8WUC - chains A and G of the 28 polymer chains in the assembly; structure by electron microscopy, 2.50 A resolution.

== Chain A (and G) ==
Name: Chaperonin GroEL
From: Hydrogenophilus thermoluteolus
Notes: EC 5.6.1.7; chain G of this document is another copy of the same molecule, construct and numbering; everything in this record applies to it too
Reference sequence: A0A2Z6DW38 (A0A2Z6DW38_HYDTE); residues 2-529 here = UniProt positions 2-529
Sequence (528 residues; numbered 2 to 529; the number before each row is that of its first residue):
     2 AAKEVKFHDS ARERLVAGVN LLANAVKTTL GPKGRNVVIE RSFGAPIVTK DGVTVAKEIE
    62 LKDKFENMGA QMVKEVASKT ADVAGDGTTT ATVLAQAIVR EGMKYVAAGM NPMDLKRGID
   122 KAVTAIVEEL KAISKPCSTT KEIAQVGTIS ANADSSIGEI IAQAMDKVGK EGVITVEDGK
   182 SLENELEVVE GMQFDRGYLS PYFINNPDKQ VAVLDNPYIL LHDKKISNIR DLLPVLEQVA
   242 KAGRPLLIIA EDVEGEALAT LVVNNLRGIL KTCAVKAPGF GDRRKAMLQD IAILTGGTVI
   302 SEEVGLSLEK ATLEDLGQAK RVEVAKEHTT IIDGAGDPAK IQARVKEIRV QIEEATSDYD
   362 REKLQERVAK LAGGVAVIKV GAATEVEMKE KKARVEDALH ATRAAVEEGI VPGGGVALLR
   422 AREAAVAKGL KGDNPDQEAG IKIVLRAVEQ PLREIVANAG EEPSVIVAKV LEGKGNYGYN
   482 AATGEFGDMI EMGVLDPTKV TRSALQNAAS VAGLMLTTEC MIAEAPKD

== Interface between chain A and chain G ==
Contacting residue pairs (71; chain A residue first):
  Ala2(A) with Glu61(G)
  Ala3(A) with Glu61(G); Lys63(G)
  Lys4(A) with Glu59(G); Glu61(G), hydrogen bond (backbone-backbone)
  Val6(A) with Leu22(G), hydrophobic
  Phe8(A) with Asn25(G); Ala26(G), hydrophobic
  Arg13(A) with Arg36(G)
  Lys65(A) with Glu41(G)
  Asn68(A) with Glu41(G)
  Met69(A) with Val39(G); Glu41(G); Pro47(G)
  Gln72(A) with Pro47(G)
  Met73(A) with Val39(G), hydrophobic; Val49(G), hydrophobic
  Glu76(A) with Thr385(G); Glu386(G); Val387(G)
  Lys80(A) with Ala384(G), hydrogen bond (side chain-backbone); Thr385(G)
  Asn112(A) with Lys34(G)
  Pro113(A) with Arg36(G)
  Met114(A) with Gly35(G); Asn153(G)
  Asp115(A) with Lys34(G), salt bridge
  Arg118(A) with Asn153(G)
  Gln290(A) with Tyr203(G)
  Glu303(A) with Ala260(G)
  Glu304(A) with Ala260(G); Val263(G)
  Val305(A) with Val263(G); Val264(G); Leu267(G), hydrophobic
  Glu348(A) with Pro208(G); Gln211(G), hydrogen bond
  Gln507(A) with Leu183(G); Ala384(G)
  Asn508(A) with Ala384(G); Thr385(G)
  Ser511(A) with Ala384(G); Thr385(G), hydrogen bond; Glu388(G)
  Val512(A) with Thr385(G); Val387(G), hydrophobic
  Leu515(A) with Asn37(G); Val387(G); Glu388(G); Glu391(G)
  Thr518(A) with Arg36(G); Asn37(G), hydrogen bond
  Thr519(A) with Asn37(G); Val39(G)
  Glu520(A) with Thr29(G); Arg36(G), salt bridge; Asn37(G), hydrogen bond (backbone-backbone)
  Cys521(A) with Ala26(G), hydrophobic; Asn37(G); Val38(G); Val39(G), hydrogen bond (backbone-backbone)
  Met522(A) with Val39(G)
  Ile523(A) with Val38(G), hydrophobic; Val39(G), hydrogen bond (backbone-backbone); Ile40(G); Glu41(G), hydrogen bond (backbone-backbone); Val56(G), hydrophobic; Glu59(G); Ile60(G), hydrophobic
  Ala524(A) with Glu41(G)
  Glu525(A) with Glu41(G)
Also at the interface, not in a pair above, chain A (41 interface residues in all): Val107, Met111, Lys286, Gly306, Gln352
Also at the interface, not in a pair above, chain G (39 interface residues in all): Ala46, Leu62, Ala154, Pro202, Lys327

== Overview ==
41 residues of chain A and 39 residues of chain G are in contact; the contacts include 9 hydrogen bonds and 2
salt bridges. Polar contacts include Asp115(A)-Lys34(G), Glu520(A)-Arg36(G) and Lys80(A)-Ala384(G).
Chain A and chain G are both Chaperonin GroEL (Hydrogenophilus thermoluteolus); the structure, Cryo-EM
structure of H. thermoluteolus GroEL-GroES2 football complex, was determined by electron microscopy, deposited
together with 8WU4, 8WUW and 8WUX.
